1J2T - chains B and C of the 6 polymer chains in the assembly; structure by X-ray diffraction, 1.80 A resolution.

[Chain B (and C)]
Protein: creatinine amidohydrolase
From: Pseudomonas putida
Notes: EC 3.5.2.10; chain C of this document is another copy of the same molecule, construct and numbering; everything in this record applies to it too
UniProt: P83772 (P83772_PSEPU); residues 1-260 here = UniProt positions 1-260
Chain sequence (260 residues; numbered 1 to 260; the number before each row is that of its first residue):
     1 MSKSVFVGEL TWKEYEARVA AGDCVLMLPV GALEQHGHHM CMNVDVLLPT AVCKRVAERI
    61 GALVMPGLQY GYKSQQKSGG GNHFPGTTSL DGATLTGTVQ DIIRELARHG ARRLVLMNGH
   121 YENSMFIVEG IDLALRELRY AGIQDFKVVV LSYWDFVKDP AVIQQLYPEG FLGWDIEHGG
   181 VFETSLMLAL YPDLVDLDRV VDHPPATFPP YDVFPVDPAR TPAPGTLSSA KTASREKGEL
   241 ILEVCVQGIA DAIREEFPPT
Not modelled in the structure: 1-2, 260
Bound ions: Mn2+: Glu34, Asp45, His120; Zn2+: His36, Asp45, Glu183
UniProt features mapped onto this chain:
  - binding site (Mn(2+)): Glu34, Asp45, His120
  - binding site (Zn(2+)): Glu34, His36, Asp45, His120, Glu183
  - binding site (creatine): Ser78, Tyr121, Trp174, Asp175, His178
  - site: Glu122 (Coordinates a catalytic water molecule)
  - mutagenesis: Tyr121 (Y121A: 30-fold decrease in catalytic efficiency), Glu122 (E122Q: 700-fold decrease in catalytic efficiency. No ion in metal binding site 1), Trp154 (W154A: Loss of activity; W154F: 340-fold decrease in catalytic efficiency), Trp174 (W174A: Nearly no activity; W174F: 2-fold decrease in catalytic efficiency), His178 (H178A: Loss of activity), Glu183 (E183Q: Loss of activity)

[How chain B and chain C interact]
Residue-residue contacts (105):
  Val7(B) - Met42(C)
  Gly8(B) - Leu33(C)
  Gly8(B) - Cys41(C)
  Gly8(B) - Met42(C)  hydrogen bond (backbone-backbone)
  Gly8(B) - Asn43(C)  hydrogen bond (backbone-backbone)
  Glu9(B) - Cys41(C)
  Glu9(B) - Leu194(C)
  Leu10(B) - Cys41(C)
  Leu10(B) - Met42(C)  hydrogen bond (backbone-backbone)
  Thr11(B) - Gly37(C)
  Thr11(B) - His38(C)
  Thr11(B) - Met40(C)
  Trp12(B) - Gln35(C)
  Trp12(B) - Gly37(C)
  Trp12(B) - Met42(C)  hydrophobic
  Trp12(B) - Phe84(C)  hydrophobic
  Trp12(B) - Pro85(C)
  Trp12(B) - Ala223(C)
  Trp12(B) - Pro224(C)  hydrogen bond (side chain-backbone)
  Lys13(B) - His38(C)
  Glu14(B) - Arg199(C)  salt bridge
  Tyr15(B) - Met42(C)  hydrophobic
  Tyr15(B) - Gly86(C)
  Glu16(B) - Pro85(C)
  Leu28(B) - Tyr70(C)
  Leu33(B) - Gly8(C)
  Leu33(B) - Met65(C)  hydrophobic
  Leu33(B) - Pro66(C)
  Gln35(B) - Trp12(C)
  Gly37(B) - Thr11(C)
  Gly37(B) - Trp12(C)
  His38(B) - Thr11(C)
  His38(B) - Lys13(C)
  Met40(B) - Thr11(C)
  Cys41(B) - Gly8(C)
  Cys41(B) - Glu9(C)
  Cys41(B) - Leu10(C)
  Met42(B) - Val7(C)
  Met42(B) - Gly8(C)  hydrogen bond (backbone-backbone)
  Met42(B) - Leu10(C)  hydrogen bond (backbone-backbone)
  Met42(B) - Trp12(C)  hydrophobic
  Met42(B) - Tyr15(C)  hydrophobic
  Asn43(B) - Gly8(C)  hydrogen bond (backbone-backbone)
  Met65(B) - Leu33(C)  hydrophobic
  Met65(B) - Tyr70(C)
  Met65(B) - Thr88(C)
  Pro66(B) - Leu33(C)
  Pro66(B) - Gln69(C)
  Pro66(B) - Tyr70(C)  hydrogen bond (backbone-side chain)
  Gly67(B) - Gln69(C)
  Leu68(B) - Tyr70(C)  hydrophobic
  Gln69(B) - Pro66(C)
  Gln69(B) - Gly67(C)
  Gln69(B) - Gln69(C)
  Tyr70(B) - Leu28(C)
  Tyr70(B) - Met65(C)
  Tyr70(B) - Pro66(C)  hydrogen bond (side chain-backbone)
  Tyr70(B) - Leu68(C)  hydrophobic
  Tyr70(B) - Ile102(C)
  Asn82(B) - Glu105(C)
  Asn82(B) - Arg108(C)  hydrogen bond (backbone-side chain)
  His83(B) - Arg108(C)  hydrogen bond (backbone-side chain)
  Phe84(B) - Trp12(C)  hydrophobic
  Phe84(B) - Arg108(C)  hydrogen bond (backbone-side chain)
  Pro85(B) - Trp12(C)
  Pro85(B) - Glu16(C)
  Pro85(B) - His109(C)
  Gly86(B) - Tyr15(C)
  Gly86(B) - His109(C)  hydrogen bond (backbone-side chain)
  Thr87(B) - Glu105(C)
  Thr87(B) - Arg108(C)  hydrogen bond (backbone-side chain)
  Thr87(B) - His109(C)  hydrogen bond (backbone-side chain)
  Thr88(B) - Met65(C)
  Thr88(B) - Glu105(C)
  Thr88(B) - His109(C)
  Ser89(B) - Glu105(C)  hydrogen bond (backbone-side chain)
  Leu90(B) - Asp101(C)
  Asp91(B) - Asp101(C)  hydrogen bond (backbone-side chain)
  Asp91(B) - Arg104(C)  salt bridge
  Thr94(B) - Gly97(C)
  Thr94(B) - Thr98(C)
  Thr94(B) - Asp101(C)  hydrogen bond
  Gly97(B) - Thr94(C)
  Thr98(B) - Thr94(C)
  Asp101(B) - Ser89(C)
  Asp101(B) - Leu90(C)
  Asp101(B) - Asp91(C)  hydrogen bond (side chain-backbone)
  Asp101(B) - Thr94(C)  hydrogen bond
  Ile102(B) - Tyr70(C)  hydrophobic
  Arg104(B) - Asp91(C)  salt bridge
  Glu105(B) - Asn82(C)
  Glu105(B) - Thr87(C)
  Glu105(B) - Thr88(C)
  Glu105(B) - Ser89(C)  hydrogen bond (side chain-backbone)
  Arg108(B) - Asn82(C)  hydrogen bond (side chain-backbone)
  Arg108(B) - His83(C)
  Arg108(B) - Phe84(C)  hydrogen bond (side chain-backbone)
  Arg108(B) - Thr87(C)  hydrogen bond (side chain-backbone)
  His109(B) - Gly86(C)  hydrogen bond (side chain-backbone)
  His109(B) - Thr87(C)  hydrogen bond (side chain-backbone)
  His109(B) - Thr88(C)
  Leu194(B) - Glu9(C)
  Arg199(B) - Glu14(C)  salt bridge
  Ala223(B) - Trp12(C)
  Pro224(B) - Trp12(C)  hydrogen bond (backbone-side chain)
Also at the interface, not in a pair above, chain B (50 interface residues in all): His36, Leu106
Also at the interface, not in a pair above, chain C (49 interface residues in all): His36

[In short]
Chain B and chain C form an interface of 50 and 49 residues respectively; the contacts include 27 hydrogen
bonds and 4 salt bridges. Among the polar pairs are Glu14(B)-Arg199(C), Asp91(B)-Arg104(C) and
Trp12(B)-Pro224(C).
Both chains are creatinine amidohydrolase (Pseudomonas putida). Entry 1J2T (Creatininase Mn) was determined by
X-ray diffraction together with 1J2U and 1V7Z from the same study.
